PDB entry 8EAM | electron microscopy, 2.59 A resolution | chains A and F of the 7 polymer chains in the assembly

== Chain A ==
Name: Minichromosome maintenance protein MCM
From: Saccharolobus solfataricus P2
Notes: EC 3.6.4.12
UniProtKB: Q9UXG1 (MCM_SACS2); aligned to UniProt positions 2-609 over residues 2-609 (the alignment contains insertions or deletions, so no single offset holds)
Amino-acid sequence (610 residues; numbered 0 to 609; the number before each row is that of its first residue; numbering starts at 0):
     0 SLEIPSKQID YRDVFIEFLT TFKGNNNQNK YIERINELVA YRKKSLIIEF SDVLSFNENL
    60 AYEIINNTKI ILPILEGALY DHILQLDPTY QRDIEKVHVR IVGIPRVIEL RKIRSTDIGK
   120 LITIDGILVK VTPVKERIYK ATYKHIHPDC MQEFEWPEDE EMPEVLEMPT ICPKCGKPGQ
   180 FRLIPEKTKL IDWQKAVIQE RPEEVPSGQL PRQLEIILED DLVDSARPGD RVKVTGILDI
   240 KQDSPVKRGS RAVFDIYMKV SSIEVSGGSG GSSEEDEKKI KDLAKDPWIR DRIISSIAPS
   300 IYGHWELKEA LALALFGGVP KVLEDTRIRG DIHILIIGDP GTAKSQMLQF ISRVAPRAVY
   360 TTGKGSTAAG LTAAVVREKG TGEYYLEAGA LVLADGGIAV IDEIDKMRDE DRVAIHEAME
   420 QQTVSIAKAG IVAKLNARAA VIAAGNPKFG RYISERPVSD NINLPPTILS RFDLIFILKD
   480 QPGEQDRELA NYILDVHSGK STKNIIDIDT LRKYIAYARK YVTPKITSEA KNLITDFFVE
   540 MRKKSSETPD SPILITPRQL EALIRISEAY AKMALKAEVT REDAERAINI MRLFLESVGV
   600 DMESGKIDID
Disordered / not traced: 0-104, 266-609
Construct notes: expression tag (0-1); conflict Gly266 (Leu269 in Q9UXG1), Gly267 (Asp270 in Q9UXG1), Ser268 (Glu271 in Q9UXG1), Gly269 (Val272 in Q9UXG1), Gly270 (Ile273 in Q9UXG1), Ser271 (Ile274 in Q9UXG1)
Metal / ion sites: Zn2+: His144, Cys149, Cys171, Cys174

== Chain F ==
Name: Minichromosome maintenance protein MCM
From: Saccharolobus solfataricus P2
Notes: EC 3.6.4.12
UniProtKB: Q9UXG1 (MCM_SACS2); residue numbers follow UniProt; this construct covers 2-265, 269-612
Amino-acid sequence (610 residues; numbered 0 to 612; 3 numbers in that range are skipped by the numbering (no residue carries them; nothing is unmodelled there); the number before each row is that of its first residue; numbering starts at 0):
     0 SLEIPSKQID YRDVFIEFLT TFKGNNNQNK YIERINELVA YRKKSLIIEF SDVLSFNENL
    60 AYEIINNTKI ILPILEGALY DHILQLDPTY QRDIEKVHVR IVGIPRVIEL RKIRSTDIGK
   120 LITIDGILVK VTPVKERIYK ATYKHIHPDC MQEFEWPEDE EMPEVLEMPT ICPKCGKPGQ
   180 FRLIPEKTKL IDWQKAVIQE RPEEVPSGQL PRQLEIILED DLVDSARPGD RVKVTGILDI
   240 KQDSPVKRGS RAVFDIYMKV SSIEVS
   269 GGSGGSSEED EKKIKDLAKD PWIRDRIISS IAPSIYGHWE LKEALALALF GGVPKVLEDT
   329 RIRGDIHILI IGDPGTAKSQ MLQFISRVAP RAVYTTGKGS TAAGLTAAVV REKGTGEYYL
   389 EAGALVLADG GIAVIDEIDK MRDEDRVAIH EAMEQQTVSI AKAGIVAKLN ARAAVIAAGN
   449 PKFGRYISER PVSDNINLPP TILSRFDLIF ILKDQPGEQD RELANYILDV HSGKSTKNII
   509 DIDTLRKYIA YARKYVTPKI TSEAKNLITD FFVEMRKKSS ETPDSPILIT PRQLEALIRI
   569 SEAYAKMALK AEVTREDAER AINIMRLFLE SVGVDMESGK IDID
Disordered / not traced: 0-104, 269-274, 605-612
Construct notes: expression tag (0-1); conflict Gly269 (Leu in Q9UXG1), Gly270 (Asp in Q9UXG1), Ser271 (Glu in Q9UXG1), Gly272 (Val in Q9UXG1), Gly273 (Ile in Q9UXG1), Ser274 (Ile in Q9UXG1)
Metal / ion sites: Zn2+: His144, Cys149, Cys171, Cys174
Residues lining bound ligands: 08T ([[[(2R,3S,4R,5R)-5-(6-aminopurin-9-yl)-3,4-bis(oxidanyl)oxolan-2-yl]methoxy-oxidanyl-phosphoryl]oxy-oxidanyl-phosphoryl]oxy-tris(fluoranyl)beryllium): Glu422, Gln423, Arg473, Pro559, Arg560, Glu563
UniProt features mapped onto this chain:
  - motif: Ser472 to Asp475 (Arginine finger)
  - binding site (ATP): Gly340 to Ser347
Reported in the primary citation:
  - binding site for the 12-nt DNA strand: Thr369, Val377, Lys430, Ala431
  - binding site for 08T: Lys346, Arg473, Arg560
  - catalytic residues: Glu405 (citing earlier work)

== Chain A / chain F interface ==
Pairs across the interface (36; chain A residue first):
  Val130(A) - Arg211(F)
  Pro132(A) - Arg211(F)
  Lys134(A) - Val252(F)
  Lys134(A) - Phe253(F)
  Lys134(A) - Asp254(F)  salt bridge
  Glu135(A) - Arg113(F)
  Glu135(A) - Ser114(F)  hydrogen bond (side chain-backbone)
  Glu135(A) - Ile117(F)
  Glu135(A) - Val252(F)
  Glu135(A) - Phe253(F)  hydrogen bond (backbone-backbone)
  Glu135(A) - Ile255(F)
  Arg136(A) - Ala251(F)
  Arg136(A) - Val252(F)
  Ile137(A) - Ala251(F)  hydrogen bond (backbone-backbone)
  Ile137(A) - Phe253(F)  hydrophobic
  Ile145(A) - Trp155(F)  hydrophobic
  Glu163(A) - Ser249(F)  hydrogen bond (backbone-side chain)
  Glu163(A) - Arg250(F)  salt bridge
  Glu163(A) - Ala251(F)
  Val164(A) - Ser249(F)
  Leu165(A) - Ser249(F)
  Met167(A) - Pro244(F)
  Met167(A) - Arg247(F)
  Gln179(A) - Met167(F)
  Arg181(A) - Glu159(F)  salt bridge
  Arg181(A) - Glu166(F)  salt bridge
  Pro184(A) - Asp238(F)
  Pro184(A) - Gln241(F)
  Leu189(A) - Ile239(F)  hydrophobic
  Asp191(A) - Arg113(F)
  Asp191(A) - Ser114(F)  hydrogen bond (side chain-backbone)
  Trp192(A) - Val252(F)  hydrophobic
  Asp223(A) - Arg110(F)  salt bridge
  Arg226(A) - Ser206(F)
  Asp242(A) - Gly248(F)
  Asp242(A) - Ser249(F)
Other interface residues (no listed pair), chain A (27 interface residues in all): Thr131, Val133, Pro147, Glu185, Ile190, Val222, Gln241
Other interface residues (no listed pair), chain F (29 interface residues in all): Ile112, Pro162, Thr169, Ile170, Gly207, Val245

== In short ==
Chain A and chain F form an interface of 27 and 29 residues respectively; the contacts include 5 hydrogen
bonds and 5 salt bridges. Polar contacts include Lys134(A)-Asp254(F), Glu163(A)-Arg250(F) and
Arg181(A)-Glu159(F). From the paper: the catalytic residue Glu405(F); a binding site for the 12-nt DNA strand
at Thr369(F), Val377(F) and Lys430(F) among others.
Both chains are Minichromosome maintenance protein MCM (Saccharolobus solfataricus P2). Entry 8EAM (SsoMCM
hexamer bound to Mg/ADP-BeFx and DNA. Class 2. Merged particles from datasets with 3 different ...) was
determined by electron microscopy together with 8EAF, 8EAG, 8EAH, 8EAJ, 8EAK and 8EAL from the same study.
